1J1E - chains A and C of the 3 polymer chains in the assembly; structure by X-ray diffraction, 3.30 A resolution.

[Chain A]
Molecule: Troponin C
Organism: Homo sapiens
Reference sequence: P63316 (TNNC1_HUMAN); residue numbers follow UniProt; this construct covers 1-161
Sequence (161 residues; numbered 1 to 161; the number before each row is that of its first residue):
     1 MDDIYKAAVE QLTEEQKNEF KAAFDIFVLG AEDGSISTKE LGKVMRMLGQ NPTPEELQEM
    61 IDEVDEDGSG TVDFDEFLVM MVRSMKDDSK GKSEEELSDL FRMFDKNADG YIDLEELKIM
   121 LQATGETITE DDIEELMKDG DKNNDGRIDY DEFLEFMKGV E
Unresolved in the structure: 89-91
Differences from the reference sequence: engineered mutation Ser35 (Cys in P63316), Ser84 (Cys in P63316)
Swiss-Prot annotation at these positions:
  - binding site (Ca(2+)): Asp65, Asp67, Ser69, Thr71, Glu76, Asp105, Asn107, Asp109, Tyr111, Glu116, Asp141, Asn143, Asp145, Arg147, Glu152
  - modified residue: Met1 (N-acetylmethionine), Ser98 (Phosphoserine)
  - natural variant: Ala8 (A8V: In CMH13), Leu29 (L29Q: In CMH13), Glu134 (E134D: In CMH13), Asp145 (D145E: In CMH13), Gly159 (G159D: In CMD1Z)

[Chain C]
Molecule: Troponin I
Organism: Homo sapiens
Reference sequence: P19429 (TNNI3_HUMAN); residues 31-210 here correspond to UniProt positions 30-209 (UniProt number = residue number - 1)
Sequence (180 residues; row label = number of the first residue in the row):
    31 MEPHAKKKSK ISASRKLQLK TLLLQIAKQE LEREAEERRG EKGRALSTRA QPLELAGLGF
    91 AELQDLARQL HARVDKVDEE RYDIEAKVTK NITEIADLTQ KIFDLRGKFK RPTLRRVRIS
   151 ADAMMQALLG ARAKESLDLR AHLKQVKKED TEKENREVGD WRKNIDALSG MEGRKKKFES
Unresolved in the structure: 31-34, 137-146, 163-210
Differences from the reference sequence: engineered mutation Met31 (Thr30 in P19429), Ala80 (Cys79 in P19429), Ala97 (Cys96 in P19429)

[Interface between chain A and chain C]
Contacting residue pairs (71):
  Asp2(A) with Lys46(C), salt bridge
  Ala7(A) with Ala43(C); Ser44(C), hydrogen bond (backbone-side chain)
  Glu10(A) with Ala43(C), hydrogen bond (side chain-backbone); Ser44(C)
  Gln11(A) with Ser44(C), hydrogen bond
  Glu19(A) with Leu159(C); Arg162(C), salt bridge
  Phe20(A) with Met155(C), hydrophobic
  Ala22(A) with Leu159(C)
  Ala23(A) with Met155(C), hydrophobic; Leu158(C); Leu159(C)
  Ile26(A) with Leu158(C)
  Phe27(A) with Leu158(C), hydrophobic
  Val44(A) with Leu158(C), hydrophobic
  Met45(A) with Ile149(C), hydrophobic; Met154(C), hydrophobic
  Leu48(A) with Ala153(C); Ala157(C), hydrophobic
  Gln50(A) with Arg148(C), hydrogen bond
  Glu66(A) with Ala35(C); Lys36(C), hydrogen bond (backbone-backbone)
  Asp67(A) with Ala35(C), hydrogen bond (backbone-backbone); Lys36(C)
  Gly68(A) with Ala35(C)
  Met80(A) with Met154(C), hydrophobic
  Met81(A) with Met154(C), hydrophobic; Met155(C), hydrophobic
  Ser84(A) with Ile149(C), hydrogen bond (side chain-backbone); Ser150(C), hydrogen bond (side chain-backbone); Ala151(C), hydrogen bond (side chain-backbone)
  Met85(A) with Ala151(C)
  Lys86(A) with Asp152(C), salt bridge
  Lys92(A) with Leu54(C)
  Leu100(A) with Leu54(C), hydrophobic; Ala57(C); Lys58(C)
  Arg102(A) with Leu61(C)
  Met103(A) with Ala57(C); Glu60(C); Leu61(C), hydrophobic
  Phe104(A) with Leu53(C), hydrophobic; Ala57(C), hydrophobic
  Lys106(A) with Glu60(C), salt bridge
  Leu117(A) with Leu53(C), hydrophobic
  Met120(A) with Leu53(C); Ile56(C), hydrophobic; Ala57(C)
  Leu121(A) with Leu53(C), hydrophobic
  Ala123(A) with Ile56(C)
  Thr124(A) with Leu52(C); Ile56(C)
  Glu126(A) with Arg45(C), salt bridge
  Thr127(A) with Arg45(C)
  Asp131(A) with Lys40(C), salt bridge
  Asp132(A) with Arg45(C), salt bridge; Leu49(C)
  Glu134(A) with Lys40(C), salt bridge
  Glu135(A) with Lys40(C), hydrogen bond (side chain-backbone); Ile41(C), hydrogen bond (side chain-backbone); Lys46(C), salt bridge
  Leu136(A) with Leu49(C), hydrophobic
  Asp139(A) with Lys50(C), salt bridge
  Asp151(A) with Arg136(C), salt bridge
  Phe156(A) with Lys50(C), hydrogen bond (backbone-side chain)
  Met157(A) with Lys50(C); Leu54(C), hydrophobic
  Val160(A) with Lys50(C); Thr51(C)
  Glu161(A) with Thr51(C)
Interface residues without a listed pair, chain A (56 interface residues in all): Ile4, Lys6, Asn18, Met47, Glu56, Met60, Phe77, Leu97, Asp99, Phe153
Interface residues without a listed pair, chain C (38 interface residues in all): Ser39, Ser42, Leu47, Gln48, Glu64, Val147

[Summary]
The interface between chain A and chain C involves 56 residues on one side and 38 on the other; the contacts
include 12 hydrogen bonds and 11 salt bridges. Polar contacts include Asp2(A)-Lys46(C), Glu19(A)-Arg162(C) and
Lys86(A)-Asp152(C). From UniProt: 15 Ca2+-binding residues on chain A.
Chain A is Troponin C and chain C is Troponin I, both from Homo sapiens; the structure, Crystal structure of
the 52kDa domain of human cardiac troponin in the Ca2+ saturated form, was determined by X-ray diffraction,
deposited together with 1J1D.
